8XOI - chains A and E of the 5 polymer chains in the assembly; structure by electron microscopy, 3.20 A resolution.

# Chain A
Molecule: Guanine nucleotide-binding protein G(q) subunit alpha-q
From: Homo sapiens
Sequence (361 residues; row label = number of the first residue in the row; note: 26 numbers in that range are skipped by the numbering (no residue carries them; nothing is unmodelled there)):
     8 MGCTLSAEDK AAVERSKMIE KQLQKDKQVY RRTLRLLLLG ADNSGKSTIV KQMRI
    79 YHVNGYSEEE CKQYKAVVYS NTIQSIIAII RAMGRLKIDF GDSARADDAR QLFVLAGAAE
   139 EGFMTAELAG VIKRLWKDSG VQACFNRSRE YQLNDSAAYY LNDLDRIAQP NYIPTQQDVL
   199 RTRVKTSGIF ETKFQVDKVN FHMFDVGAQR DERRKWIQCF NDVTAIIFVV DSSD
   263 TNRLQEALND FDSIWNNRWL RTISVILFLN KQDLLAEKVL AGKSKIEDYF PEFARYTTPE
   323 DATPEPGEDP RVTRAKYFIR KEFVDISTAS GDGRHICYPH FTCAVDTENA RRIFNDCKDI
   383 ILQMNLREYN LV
Not modelled in the structure: 8-14, 79-203, 263

# Chain E
Molecule: scFv16
From: synthetic construct
Notes: antibody fragment or engineered binder
Sequence (247 residues; numbered 2 to 247 plus 16 insertion-coded residues; 15 numbers in that range are skipped by the numbering (no residue carries them; nothing is unmodelled there); the number before each row is that of its first residue; a row labelled like 120A-120P holds insertion residues (120A, then the next letters in order)):
     2 VQLVESGGGL VQPGGSRKLS CSASGFAFSS FGMHWVRQAP EKGLEWVAYI SSGSGTIYYA
    62 DTVKGRFTIS RDDPKNTLFL QMTSLRSEDT AMYYCVRSIY YYGSSPFDFW GQGTTLTVS
120A-120P AGGGGSGGGGSGGGGS
   136 SDIVMTQATS SVPVTPGESV SISCRSSKSL LHSNGNTYLY WFLQRPGQSP QLLIYRMSNL
   196 ASGVPDRFSG SGSGTAFTLT ISRLEAEDVG VYYCMQHLEY PLTFGAGTKL EL
Not modelled in the structure: 120A-120P, 234-236

# Interface between chain A and chain E
Contacting residue pairs (15; chain A residue first):
  Glu-15(A) with Tyr-101(E); Tyr-173(E); His-232(E); Leu-233(E)
  Asp-16(A) with Tyr-173(E)
  Lys-17(A) with Tyr-59(E), hydrogen bond
  Ala-18(A) with Tyr-101(E), hydrophobic
  Ala-19(A) with Tyr-101(E)
  Glu-21(A) with Ser-52(E), hydrogen bond; Ser-53(E); Gly-56(E); Thr-57(E), hydrogen bond (side chain-backbone)
  Arg-22(A) with Ile-100(E); Tyr-101(E); Tyr-102(E)
Other interface residues (no listed pair), chain E (12 interface residues in all): Tyr-50

# Overview
The interface between chain A and chain E involves 7 residues on one side and 12 on the other; the contacts
include 3 hydrogen bonds. Polar contacts include Lys-17(A)/Tyr-59(E), Glu-21(A)/Ser-52(E) and
Glu-21(A)/Thr-57(E).
Chain A is Guanine nucleotide-binding protein G(q) subunit alpha-q (Homo sapiens) and chain E is scFv16
(synthetic construct); the structure, Cryo-EM structure of GPR30-Gq complex structure in the presence of
fulvestrant, was determined by electron microscopy together with 8XOF, 8XOG, 8XOH and 8XOJ from the same
study.
